Entry 4Y9Z (X-ray diffraction, 2.80 A resolution); this record covers chains Q and R of the 34 polymer chains in the assembly.

Chain Q:
Name: Proteasome subunit alpha type-4
Organism: Saccharomyces cerevisiae (strain ATCC 204508 / S288c)
Notes: EC 3.4.25.1
UniProt: P40303 (PSA4_YEAST); residues -1 to 252 here correspond to UniProt positions 1-254 (UniProt number = residue number + 2)
Chain sequence (254 residues; each row starts with the number of its first residue; numbers below 1 keep their minus sign (Met-1 is residue -1)):
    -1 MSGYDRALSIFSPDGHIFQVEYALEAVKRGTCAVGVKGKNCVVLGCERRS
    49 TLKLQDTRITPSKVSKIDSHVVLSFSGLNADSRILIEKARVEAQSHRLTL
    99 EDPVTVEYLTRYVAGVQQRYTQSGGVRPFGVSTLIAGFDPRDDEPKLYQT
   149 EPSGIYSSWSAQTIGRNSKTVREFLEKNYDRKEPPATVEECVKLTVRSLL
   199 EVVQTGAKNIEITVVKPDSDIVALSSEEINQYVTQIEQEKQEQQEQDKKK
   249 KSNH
Not modelled in the structure: -1 to 0, 241-252
Curated features (UniProtKB/Swiss-Prot):
  - modified residue: Thr58 (Phosphothreonine)

Chain R:
Name: Proteasome subunit alpha type-5
Organism: Saccharomyces cerevisiae (strain ATCC 204508 / S288c)
Notes: EC 3.4.25.1
UniProt: P32379 (PSA5_YEAST); residues -7 to 252 here correspond to UniProt positions 1-260 (UniProt number = residue number + 8)
Chain sequence (260 residues; numbered -7 to 252; the number before each row is that of its first residue; numbers below 1 keep their minus sign (Met-7 is residue -7)):
    -7 MFLTRSEYDRGVSTFSPEGRLFQVEYSLEAIKLGSTAIGIATKEGVVLGV
    43 EKRATSPLLESDSIEKIVEIDRHIGCAMSGLTADARSMIEHARTAAVTHN
    93 LYYDEDINVESLTQSVCDLALRFGEGASGEERLMSRPFGVALLIAGHDAD
   143 DGYQLFHAEPSGTFYRYNAKAIGSGSEGAQAELLNEWHSSLTLKEAELLV
   193 LKILKQVMEEKLDENNAQLSCITKQDGFKIYDNEKTAELIKELKEKEAAE
   243 SPEEADVEMS
Not modelled in the structure: -7 to 0, 118-124, 243-252

Interface between chain Q and chain R:
Residue-residue contacts - 66 pairs, chain Q then chain R:
  Asp3(Q) - Glu117(R)
  Arg4(Q) - Asp1(R)  salt bridge
  Arg4(Q) - Glu117(R)
  Ala5(Q) - Val4(R)  hydrophobic
  Ala5(Q) - Glu117(R)
  Ala5(Q) - Ser127(R)
  Ser7(Q) - Ser127(R)
  Ser7(Q) - Arg128(R)
  Ile8(Q) - Asp1(R)
  Ile8(Q) - Val4(R)  hydrophobic
  Ile8(Q) - Gln15(R)
  Phe9(Q) - Gln15(R)
  Phe9(Q) - Tyr18(R)  hydrophobic
  Phe9(Q) - Ser19(R)
  Phe9(Q) - Ala22(R)  hydrophobic
  Phe9(Q) - Leu73(R)  hydrophobic
  Phe9(Q) - Arg128(R)
  Phe9(Q) - Pro129(R)
  Phe9(Q) - Gly131(R)
  Ser10(Q) - Tyr18(R)
  Pro11(Q) - Tyr18(R)  hydrophobic
  Pro11(Q) - Glu21(R)
  Asp12(Q) - Glu21(R)
  Gly13(Q) - Tyr18(R)
  Gly13(Q) - Glu21(R)
  Gly13(Q) - Ala22(R)
  His14(Q) - Leu25(R)
  Ile15(Q) - Leu73(R)  hydrophobic
  Ile15(Q) - Arg128(R)
  Lys35(Q) - Glu52(R)  salt bridge
  Gln116(Q) - Ala75(R)
  Gln116(Q) - Asp76(R)
  Gln116(Q) - Arg128(R)
  Thr119(Q) - Arg128(R)  hydrogen bond (backbone-side chain)
  Gln120(Q) - Met126(R)
  Gln120(Q) - Ser127(R)  hydrogen bond (backbone-backbone)
  Gln120(Q) - Arg128(R)
  Gln120(Q) - Pro129(R)
  Gln120(Q) - Phe130(R)
  Ser121(Q) - Ser127(R)
  Gly122(Q) - Ser127(R)
  Ser151(Q) - Ala75(R)
  Gly152(Q) - Ala75(R)
  Ile153(Q) - Thr74(R)
  Ile153(Q) - Ala75(R)
  Ser155(Q) - Leu51(R)
  Ser155(Q) - Ser55(R)
  Ser156(Q) - Leu51(R)
  Ser156(Q) - Glu52(R)  hydrogen bond (backbone-backbone)
  Ser156(Q) - Ser55(R)  hydrogen bond (backbone-side chain)
  Trp157(Q) - Ser48(R)
  Trp157(Q) - Leu50(R)
  Trp157(Q) - Leu51(R)
  Trp157(Q) - Glu52(R)
  Ser158(Q) - Leu50(R)  hydrogen bond (backbone-backbone)
  Ser158(Q) - Glu52(R)  hydrogen bond
  Ala159(Q) - Leu50(R)
  Leu173(Q) - Leu50(R)  hydrophobic
  Glu174(Q) - Ser48(R)  hydrogen bond
  Glu174(Q) - Pro49(R)
  Glu174(Q) - Leu50(R)
  Tyr177(Q) - Leu50(R)  hydrophobic
  Arg179(Q) - Pro49(R)  hydrogen bond (side chain-backbone)
  Arg179(Q) - Leu50(R)
  Arg179(Q) - Leu51(R)  hydrogen bond (side chain-backbone)
  Arg179(Q) - Glu52(R)
Also at the interface, not in a pair above, chain Q (32 interface residues in all): Tyr154, Arg170
Also at the interface, not in a pair above, chain R (29 interface residues in all): Thr47, Ser53, Glu57, Ser79

Summary:
Chain Q and chain R form an interface of 32 and 29 residues respectively; the contacts include 9 hydrogen
bonds and 2 salt bridges. Polar contacts include Arg4(Q)-Asp1(R), Lys35(Q)-Glu52(R) and Thr119(Q)-Arg128(R).
Chain Q is Proteasome subunit alpha type-4 and chain R is Proteasome subunit alpha type-5, both from
Saccharomyces cerevisiae (strain ATCC 204508 / S288c); the structure, Yeast 20S proteasome beta2-H116E mutant
in complex with Ac-LAE-ep, was determined by X-ray diffraction, deposited together with 4Y69, 4Y6A, 4Y6V,
4Y6Z, 4Y70, 4Y74 and 34 further entries.
